PDB entry 4JSU | X-ray diffraction, 2.90 A resolution | chains H and I of the 32 polymer chains in the assembly

[Chain H]
Protein: Proteasome subunit beta type-2
From: Saccharomyces cerevisiae
Notes: EC 3.4.25.1
UniProt: P25043 (PSB2_YEAST); residues 1-232 here correspond to UniProt positions 30-261 (UniProt number = residue number + 29)
Chain sequence (232 residues; row label = number of the first residue in the row):
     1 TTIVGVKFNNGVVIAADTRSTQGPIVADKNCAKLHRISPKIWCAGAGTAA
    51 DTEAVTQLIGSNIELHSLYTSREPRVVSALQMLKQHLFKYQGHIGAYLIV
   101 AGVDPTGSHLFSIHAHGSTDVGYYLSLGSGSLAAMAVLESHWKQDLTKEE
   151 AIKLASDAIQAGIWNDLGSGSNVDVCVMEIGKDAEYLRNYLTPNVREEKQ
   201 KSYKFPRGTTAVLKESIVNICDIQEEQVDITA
Disordered / not traced: 223-232
Curated features (UniProtKB/Swiss-Prot):
  - active site: Thr1 (Nucleophile)

[Chain I]
Protein: Proteasome subunit beta type-3
From: Saccharomyces cerevisiae
Notes: EC 3.4.25.1
UniProt: P25451 (PSB3_YEAST); residues 0-204 here correspond to UniProt positions 1-205 (UniProt number = residue number + 1)
Chain sequence (205 residues; each row starts with the number of its first residue; numbering starts at 0):
     0 MSDPSSINGGIVVAMTGKDCVAIACDLRLGSQSLGVSNKFEKIFHYGHVF
    50 LGITGLATDVTTLNEMFRYKTNLYKLKEERAIEPETFTQLVSSSLYERRF
   100 GPYFVGPVVAGINSKSGKPFIAGFDLIGCIDEAKDFIVSGTASDQLFGMC
   150 ESLYEPNLEPEDLFETISQALLNAADRDALSGWGAVVYIIKKDEVVKRYL
   200 KMRQD
Disordered / not traced: 0
Curated features (UniProtKB/Swiss-Prot):
  - modified residue: Ser30 (Phosphoserine)
  - cross-link: Lys69 (Glycyl lysine isopeptide (Lys-Gly) (interchain with G-Cter in ubiquitin))

[Chain H / chain I interface]
Residue-residue contacts - 69 pairs, chain H then chain I:
  Gln22(H) with Asp124(I)
  Ile25(H) with Asp143(I); Phe146(I), hydrophobic
  Val26(H) with Phe146(I)
  Ala27(H) with Asp130(I); Phe146(I), hydrophobic
  Asp28(H) with Asp130(I)
  Lys29(H) with Glu150(I), salt bridge
  Thr48(H) with Arg98(I); Ile126(I)
  Ala49(H) with Cys128(I), hydrophobic
  Ala50(H) with Tyr95(I); Ile126(I), hydrophobic; Cys128(I), hydrophobic
  Asp51(H) with Tyr95(I), hydrogen bond; Arg98(I), salt bridge
  Ala54(H) with Tyr95(I), hydrophobic
  Tyr90(H) with Phe99(I), hydrophobic
  His93(H) with Arg98(I), hydrogen bond (backbone-side chain); Phe99(I)
  Ile94(H) with Phe99(I), hydrophobic
  Arg196(H) with Glu150(I), salt bridge
  Lys199(H) with Glu150(I); Ser151(I); Tyr153(I), hydrogen bond (side chain-backbone)
  Ser202(H) with Glu154(I), hydrogen bond
  Tyr203(H) with Ser151(I); Leu152(I), hydrophobic
  Lys204(H) with Glu154(I); Asp161(I), salt bridge
  Phe205(H) with Leu152(I), hydrophobic; Glu164(I); Gln168(I)
  Arg207(H) with Glu158(I); Glu160(I), salt bridge; Asp161(I), salt bridge; Glu164(I)
  Gly208(H) with Glu164(I), hydrogen bond (backbone-side chain)
  Thr209(H) with Glu164(I), hydrogen bond (backbone-side chain)
  Thr210(H) with Glu164(I), hydrogen bond; Ser167(I); Gln168(I), hydrogen bond; Leu171(I); Leu199(I)
  Ala211(H) with Leu199(I); Lys200(I), hydrogen bond (backbone-backbone)
  Val212(H) with Phe163(I), hydrophobic; Tyr198(I)
  Leu213(H) with Tyr198(I), hydrogen bond (backbone-backbone); Leu199(I); Lys200(I)
  Lys214(H) with Lys196(I); Arg197(I); Tyr198(I), hydrogen bond (backbone-backbone)
  Glu215(H) with Val195(I); Lys196(I); Arg197(I), salt bridge
  Ser216(H) with Val195(I); Lys196(I), hydrogen bond (backbone-backbone)
  Ile217(H) with Val194(I)
  Val218(H) with His44(I); Tyr187(I), hydrophobic; Val194(I), hydrogen bond (backbone-backbone); Lys196(I)
  Asn219(H) with His44(I)
  Ile220(H) with Gly46(I); His47(I); Val194(I), hydrophobic
  Asp222(H) with Lys74(I), salt bridge
Other interface residues (no listed pair), chain H (36 interface residues in all): Pro206
Other interface residues (no listed pair), chain I (38 interface residues in all): Phe49, Glu131, Leu157, Thr165

[Overview]
36 residues of chain H and 38 residues of chain I are in contact; the contacts include 13 hydrogen bonds and 8
salt bridges. Among the polar pairs are Lys29(H)-Glu150(I), Asp51(H)-Arg98(I) and Arg196(H)-Glu150(I). Curated
annotation (UniProt) lists active-site residue Thr1(H) on chain H.
Here chain H is Proteasome subunit beta type-2 and chain I is Proteasome subunit beta type-3, both from
Saccharomyces cerevisiae. Entry 4JSU (Yeast 20S proteasome in complex with the dimerized linear mimetic of
TMC-95A - yCP:3a) was determined by X-ray diffraction (same publication as 4JSQ and 4JT0).
